9FT0 - chains S and T of the 28 polymer chains in the assembly; structure by X-ray diffraction, 2.75 A resolution.

Chain S:
Protein: Proteasome subunit alpha type-6
Organism: Saccharomyces cerevisiae
UniProtKB: P40302 (PSA6_YEAST); residues 0-233 here correspond to UniProt positions 1-234 (UniProt number = residue number + 1)
Chain sequence (234 residues; numbered 0 to 233; the number before each row is that of its first residue; numbering starts at 0):
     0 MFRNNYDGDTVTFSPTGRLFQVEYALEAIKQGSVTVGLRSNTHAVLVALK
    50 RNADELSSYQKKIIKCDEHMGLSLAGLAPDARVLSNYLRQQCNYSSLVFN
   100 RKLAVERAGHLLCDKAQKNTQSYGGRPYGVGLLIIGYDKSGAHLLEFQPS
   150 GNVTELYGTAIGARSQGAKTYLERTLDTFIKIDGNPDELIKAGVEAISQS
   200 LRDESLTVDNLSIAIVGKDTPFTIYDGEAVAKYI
Disordered / not traced: 0
Curated features (UniProtKB/Swiss-Prot):
  - modified residue: Ser13 (Phosphoserine)
  - cross-link: Lys190 (Glycyl lysine isopeptide (Lys-Gly) (interchain with G-Cter in ubiquitin))

Chain T:
Protein: Probable proteasome subunit alpha type-7
Organism: Saccharomyces cerevisiae
UniProtKB: P21242 (PSA7_YEAST); residues -3 to 284 here correspond to UniProt positions 1-288 (UniProt number = residue number + 4)
Chain sequence (288 residues; row label = number of the first residue in the row; numbers below 1 keep their minus sign (Met-3 is residue -3)):
    -3 MTSIGTGYDLSNSVFSPDGRNFQVEYAVKAVENGTTSIGIKCNDGVVFAV
    47 EKLITSKLLVPQKNVKIQVVDRHIGCVYSGLIPDGRHLVNRGREEAASFK
    97 KLYKTPIPIPAFADRLGQYVQAHTLYNSVRPFGVSTIFGGVDKNGAHLYM
   147 LEPSGSYWGYKGAATGKGRQSAKAELEKLVDHHPEGLSAREAVKQAAKII
   197 YLAHEDNKEKDFELEISWCSLSETNGLHKFVKGDLLQEAIDFAQKEINGD
   247 DDEDEDDSDNVMSSDDENAPVATNANATTDQEGDIHLE
Disordered / not traced: -3 to 0, 245-284
Curated features (UniProtKB/Swiss-Prot):
  - modified residue: Thr-2 (N-acetylthreonine)

Chain S / chain T interface:
Pairs across the interface - 66 pairs, chain S then chain T:
  Asn4(S) - Leu6(T)
  Tyr5(S) - Asp5(T)  hydrogen bond
  Tyr5(S) - Leu6(T)  hydrophobic
  Thr9(S) - Arg126(T)
  Val10(S) - Asn123(T)
  Val10(S) - Ser124(T)
  Val10(S) - Val125(T)
  Val10(S) - Arg126(T)
  Thr11(S) - Leu6(T)
  Thr11(S) - Gln19(T)
  Phe12(S) - Gln19(T)
  Phe12(S) - Tyr22(T)
  Phe12(S) - Ala23(T)  hydrophobic
  Phe12(S) - Ala26(T)  hydrophobic
  Phe12(S) - Leu77(T)  hydrophobic
  Phe12(S) - Arg126(T)
  Phe12(S) - Pro127(T)
  Phe12(S) - Gly129(T)
  Ser13(S) - Tyr22(T)
  Pro14(S) - Tyr22(T)
  Pro14(S) - Lys25(T)
  Thr15(S) - Lys25(T)
  Gly16(S) - Tyr22(T)
  Gly16(S) - Lys25(T)
  Gly16(S) - Ala26(T)
  Leu18(S) - Leu77(T)  hydrophobic
  Leu18(S) - Arg126(T)
  Arg38(S) - Val56(T)
  Glu105(S) - Lys59(T)
  His109(S) - Arg82(T)
  Cys112(S) - Arg82(T)
  Asp113(S) - Arg82(T)  salt bridge
  Asp113(S) - Asn86(T)
  Gln116(S) - Pro79(T)
  Gln116(S) - Asp80(T)
  Gln116(S) - His83(T)  hydrogen bond
  Thr119(S) - Arg126(T)  hydrogen bond (backbone-side chain)
  Gln120(S) - His83(T)
  Gln120(S) - His119(T)
  Gln120(S) - Val125(T)
  Gln120(S) - Arg126(T)  hydrogen bond (backbone-backbone)
  Gln120(S) - Phe128(T)
  Ser121(S) - Ser124(T)
  Tyr122(S) - Ser124(T)  hydrogen bond (backbone-backbone)
  Ser149(S) - Pro79(T)
  Gly150(S) - Pro79(T)
  Asn151(S) - Ile78(T)
  Asn151(S) - Pro79(T)
  Thr153(S) - Asn60(T)
  Glu154(S) - Val56(T)
  Glu154(S) - Lys59(T)
  Glu154(S) - Asn60(T)  hydrogen bond (backbone-side chain)
  Leu155(S) - Leu54(T)
  Leu155(S) - Leu55(T)  hydrophobic
  Leu155(S) - Val56(T)
  Tyr156(S) - Lys53(T)
  Tyr156(S) - Leu54(T)  hydrogen bond (backbone-backbone)
  Tyr156(S) - Val56(T)
  Tyr156(S) - Pro57(T)
  Gly157(S) - Leu54(T)
  Lys168(S) - Leu54(T)
  Leu171(S) - Leu54(T)
  Glu172(S) - Ser52(T)
  Glu172(S) - Lys53(T)
  Glu172(S) - Leu54(T)
  Leu175(S) - Lys53(T)
Other interface residues (no listed pair), chain S (34 interface residues in all): Val152

Overview:
34 residues of chain S face 30 of chain T across their interface; the contacts include 7 hydrogen bonds and 1
salt bridge. Among the polar pairs are Asp113(S)-Arg82(T), Tyr5(S)-Asp5(T) and Gln116(S)-His83(T).
Here chain S is Proteasome subunit alpha type-6 and chain T is Probable proteasome subunit alpha type-7, both
from Saccharomyces cerevisiae. Entry 9FT0 (Yeast 20S proteasome in complex with epoxyketone inhibitor 16) was
determined by X-ray diffraction together with 9FRW, 9FSU, 9FST, 9FSV and 9FT1 from the same study.
